Entry 7FEA (X-ray diffraction, 1.40 A resolution); this record covers chains A and D of the 4 polymer chains in the assembly.

== Chain A (and D) ==
Name: Acetyl-CoA C-acyltransferase
Organism: Massilia sp. YMA4
Notes: chain D of this document is another copy of the same molecule, construct and numbering; everything in this record applies to it too
Reference sequence: A0A7U5Y2I6 (A0A7U5Y2I6_9BURK); residues 3-394 here correspond to UniProt positions 2-393 (UniProt number = residue number - 1)
Sequence (407 residues; numbered 1 to 407; the number before each row is that of its first residue):
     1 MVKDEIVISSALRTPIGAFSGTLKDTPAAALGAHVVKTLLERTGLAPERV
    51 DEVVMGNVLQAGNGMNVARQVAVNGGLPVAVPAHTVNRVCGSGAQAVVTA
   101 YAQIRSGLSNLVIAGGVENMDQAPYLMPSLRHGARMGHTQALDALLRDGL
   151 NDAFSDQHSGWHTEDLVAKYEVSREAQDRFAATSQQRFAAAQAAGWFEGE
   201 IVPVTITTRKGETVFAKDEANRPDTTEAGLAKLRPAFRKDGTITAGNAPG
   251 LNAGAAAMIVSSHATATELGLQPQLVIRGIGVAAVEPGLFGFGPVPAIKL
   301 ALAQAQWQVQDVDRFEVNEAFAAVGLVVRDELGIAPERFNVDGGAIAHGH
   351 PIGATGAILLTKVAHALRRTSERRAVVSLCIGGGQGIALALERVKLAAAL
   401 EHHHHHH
Disordered / not traced: 1, 397-407 (chain D: 1, 398-407)
Glycans and other covalent adducts: Col-D (3KI) linked to Cys-90
Sequence notes: initiating methionine (1); expression tag (2, 395-407)
Ligand contacts: Col-D (3KI; (6R,7R,9E)-6,7-bis(oxidanyl)hexadeca-9,15-dien-11,13-diynoic acid): Phe-19, Val-89, Gly-149, Leu-150, His-158, Ser-159, Phe-237, Ala-245, Ala-248, Pro-249, Leu-251, Phe-290, Ala-320, Phe-321, His-350, Ile-381, Gly-382
What the authors report for this chain:
  - binding site for Col-D: Arg-135, His-158

== Chain A / chain D interface ==
Contacting residue pairs - 137 pairs, chain A then chain D:
  Ser-20(A) / His-132(D)  hydrogen bond
  Glu-52(A) / Arg-88(D)  salt bridge
  Gln-60(A) / Gln-60(D)
  Gln-60(A) / Asn-87(D)  hydrogen bond
  Gln-60(A) / Asp-148(D)
  Ala-61(A) / Ala-61(D)  hydrophobic
  Ala-61(A) / Asp-148(D)
  Gly-62(A) / Leu-126(D)
  Gly-62(A) / Arg-147(D)  hydrogen bond (backbone-side chain)
  Gly-62(A) / Asp-148(D)  hydrogen bond (backbone-side chain)
  Asn-63(A) / Arg-147(D)
  Asn-63(A) / Asp-148(D)  hydrogen bond (backbone-side chain)
  Gly-64(A) / Arg-147(D)
  Gly-64(A) / Asp-148(D)  hydrogen bond (backbone-side chain)
  Met-65(A) / Val-89(D)  hydrophobic
  Met-65(A) / Arg-147(D)
  Met-65(A) / Asp-148(D)
  Met-65(A) / Gly-149(D)
  Met-65(A) / Asn-151(D)
  Met-65(A) / Ala-153(D)
  Met-65(A) / Gly-382(D)
  Met-65(A) / Gly-383(D)
  Asn-66(A) / Asn-87(D)
  Asn-66(A) / Val-89(D)
  Asn-66(A) / Gln-385(D)
  Arg-69(A) / Phe-154(D)
  Arg-69(A) / Ala-284(D)
  Arg-69(A) / Val-285(D)  hydrogen bond (side chain-backbone)
  Arg-69(A) / Pro-287(D)
  Arg-69(A) / Gly-383(D)  hydrogen bond (side chain-backbone)
  Arg-69(A) / Gly-384(D)  hydrogen bond (side chain-backbone)
  Arg-69(A) / Gln-385(D)
  Gln-70(A) / Ala-153(D)
  Gln-70(A) / Phe-154(D)
  Val-73(A) / Phe-154(D)  hydrophobic
  Asn-74(A) / Phe-154(D)
  Val-79(A) / Ala-284(D)
  Val-79(A) / Val-285(D)
  Val-79(A) / Glu-286(D)
  Val-79(A) / Pro-287(D)
  Ala-80(A) / Ala-284(D)
  Val-81(A) / Ala-284(D)
  Pro-82(A) / Arg-88(D)
  Pro-82(A) / Val-282(D)  hydrophobic
  Pro-82(A) / Ala-284(D)
  Pro-82(A) / Gln-385(D)
  Ala-83(A) / Arg-88(D)  hydrogen bond (backbone-side chain)
  Ala-83(A) / Gln-385(D)  hydrogen bond (backbone-side chain)
  His-84(A) / Asn-87(D)
  His-84(A) / Arg-88(D)  hydrogen bond
  Thr-85(A) / Val-86(D)
  Thr-85(A) / Asn-87(D)  hydrogen bond (backbone-backbone)
  Val-86(A) / Thr-85(D)
  Asn-87(A) / Gln-60(D)  hydrogen bond
  Asn-87(A) / Asn-66(D)
  Asn-87(A) / His-84(D)
  Asn-87(A) / Thr-85(D)  hydrogen bond (backbone-backbone)
  Arg-88(A) / Glu-52(D)  salt bridge
  Arg-88(A) / Pro-82(D)
  Arg-88(A) / Ala-83(D)  hydrogen bond (side chain-backbone)
  Arg-88(A) / His-84(D)  hydrogen bond
  Val-89(A) / Met-65(D)  hydrophobic
  Val-89(A) / Asn-66(D)
  Gln-95(A) / His-84(D)
  Val-98(A) / Leu-108(D)  hydrophobic
  Ala-102(A) / Ala-102(D)
  Ala-102(A) / Ser-106(D)
  Ala-102(A) / Leu-108(D)  hydrophobic
  Arg-105(A) / Ser-106(D)  hydrogen bond (side chain-backbone)
  Ser-106(A) / Ala-102(D)
  Ser-106(A) / Arg-105(D)
  Leu-108(A) / Val-98(D)  hydrophobic
  Leu-108(A) / Ala-102(D)  hydrophobic
  Met-120(A) / Arg-131(D)
  Asp-121(A) / Arg-131(D)  hydrogen bond (backbone-side chain)
  Asp-121(A) / His-132(D)  salt bridge
  Ala-123(A) / Arg-131(D)  hydrogen bond (backbone-side chain)
  Tyr-125(A) / Tyr-125(D)
  Tyr-125(A) / Leu-126(D)
  Tyr-125(A) / Met-127(D)  hydrogen bond (backbone-backbone)
  Tyr-125(A) / Leu-130(D)  hydrophobic
  Tyr-125(A) / Arg-131(D)
  Leu-126(A) / Gly-62(D)
  Leu-126(A) / Tyr-125(D)
  Leu-126(A) / Leu-126(D)  hydrophobic
  Met-127(A) / Tyr-125(D)  hydrogen bond (backbone-backbone)
  Met-127(A) / Met-127(D)  hydrophobic
  Leu-130(A) / Tyr-125(D)  hydrophobic
  Leu-130(A) / Ala-141(D)  hydrophobic
  Arg-131(A) / Met-120(D)
  Arg-131(A) / Asp-121(D)  hydrogen bond (side chain-backbone)
  Arg-131(A) / Ala-123(D)  hydrogen bond (side chain-backbone)
  Arg-131(A) / Tyr-125(D)
  Arg-131(A) / Asp-143(D)  salt bridge
  Arg-131(A) / Leu-145(D)
  His-132(A) / Ser-20(D)
  His-132(A) / Asp-121(D)  salt bridge
  Ala-141(A) / Leu-130(D)  hydrophobic
  Asp-143(A) / Arg-131(D)  salt bridge
  Leu-145(A) / Arg-131(D)
  Arg-147(A) / Gly-62(D)  hydrogen bond (side chain-backbone)
  Arg-147(A) / Asn-63(D)
  Arg-147(A) / Gly-64(D)
  Arg-147(A) / Met-65(D)
  Asp-148(A) / Gln-60(D)
  Asp-148(A) / Ala-61(D)
  Asp-148(A) / Gly-62(D)  hydrogen bond (side chain-backbone)
  Asp-148(A) / Asn-63(D)  hydrogen bond (side chain-backbone)
  Asp-148(A) / Gly-64(D)  hydrogen bond (side chain-backbone)
  Asp-148(A) / Met-65(D)
  Gly-149(A) / Met-65(D)
  Asn-151(A) / Met-65(D)
  Ala-153(A) / Met-65(D)
  Ala-153(A) / Gln-70(D)
  Phe-154(A) / Arg-69(D)
  Phe-154(A) / Gln-70(D)
  Phe-154(A) / Val-73(D)  hydrophobic
  Phe-154(A) / Asn-74(D)
  Val-282(A) / Pro-82(D)  hydrophobic
  Ala-284(A) / Arg-69(D)
  Ala-284(A) / Val-79(D)
  Ala-284(A) / Ala-80(D)
  Ala-284(A) / Val-81(D)
  Ala-284(A) / Pro-82(D)
  Val-285(A) / Arg-69(D)  hydrogen bond (backbone-side chain)
  Val-285(A) / Val-79(D)
  Glu-286(A) / Val-79(D)
  Pro-287(A) / Arg-69(D)
  Pro-287(A) / Val-79(D)
  Gly-382(A) / Met-65(D)
  Gly-383(A) / Met-65(D)
  Gly-383(A) / Arg-69(D)  hydrogen bond (backbone-side chain)
  Gly-384(A) / Arg-69(D)  hydrogen bond (backbone-side chain)
  Gln-385(A) / Asn-66(D)
  Gln-385(A) / Arg-69(D)
  Gln-385(A) / Pro-82(D)
  Gln-385(A) / Ala-83(D)  hydrogen bond (side chain-backbone)
Interface residues without a listed pair, chain A (67 interface residues in all): Phe-19, Tyr-101, Gln-103, Pro-124, Pro-128, Leu-150, Asp-152, Ser-159, Ile-280, Ala-283
Interface residues without a listed pair, chain D (67 interface residues in all): Phe-19, Gln-95, Tyr-101, Gln-103, Pro-124, Pro-128, Leu-150, Asp-152, Ser-159, Ile-280, Ala-283

== In short ==
The chain A/chain D interface involves 67 residues from each chain; the contacts include 32 hydrogen bonds and
6 salt bridges. Polar pairs include Glu-52(A)/Arg-88(D), Asp-121(A)/His-132(D) and Arg-131(A)/Asp-143(D).
Col-D is covalently linked to Cys-90(A). From the paper: a binding site for Col-D at Arg-135(A) and
His-158(A).
Chain A and chain D are both Acetyl-CoA C-acyltransferase (Massilia sp. YMA4); the structure, PY14 in complex
with Col-D, was determined by X-ray diffraction together with 7EI3 from the same study.
